3HJK - chain A; structure by X-ray diffraction, 2.00 A resolution.

# Chain A
Protein: Vivid PAS protein VVD
Source organism: Neurospora crassa
UniProtKB: Q9C3Y6 (Q9C3Y6_NEUCR); residue numbers follow UniProt; this construct covers 37-186
Chain sequence (154 residues; each row starts with the number of its first residue):
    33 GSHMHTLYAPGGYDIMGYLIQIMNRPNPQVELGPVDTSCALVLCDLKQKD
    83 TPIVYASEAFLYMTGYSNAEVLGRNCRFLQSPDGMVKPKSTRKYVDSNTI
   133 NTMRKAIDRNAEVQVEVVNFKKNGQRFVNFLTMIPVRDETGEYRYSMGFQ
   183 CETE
Not modelled in the structure: 33-35, 186
Construct notes: expression tag (33-36); engineered mutation Val74 (Ile in Q9C3Y6)
Ligand contacts: FAD (flavin-adenine dinucleotide): Val74, Cys76, Thr83, Phe92, Asn107, Cys108, Arg109, Leu111, Gln112, Pro120, Lys121, Ser122, Thr123, Arg124, Ser129, Ile132, Asn133, Met135, Arg136, Ile139, Val149, Asn151, Asn161, Leu163, Met165, Ser178, Met179, Gly180, Gln182
What the authors report for this chain:
  - conformationally variable residues (side-chain flip): Cys108
  - binding site for flavin-adenine dinucleotide: Cys108
  - contacts within the chain: Ile85-Cys108
  - binding site for flavin-adenine dinucleotide: Gln182 (proposed by the authors, not directly observed)
  - mutagenesis - M135I, M135L, M165I: increased binding to light-state dimer
  - mutagenesis - M135I/M165I (>5-fold): increased binding to dimer affinity

# Summary
Ligands of chain A: flavin-adenine dinucleotide. The paper reports a binding site for flavin-adenine
dinucleotide at Cys108 and Gln182; M135I, M135L and M165I increase binding to light-state dimer.
Chain A is Vivid PAS protein VVD (Neurospora crassa); the structure, 2.0 Angstrom Structure of the Ile74Val
Variant of Vivid (VVD), was determined by X-ray diffraction, deposited together with 3HJI.
